6LWF - chains A and C of the 3 polymer chains in the assembly; structure by X-ray diffraction, 2.79 A resolution.

# Chain A
Protein: Endonuclease 8-like 1
Source organism: Homo sapiens
Notes: EC 3.2.2.-, 4.2.99.18
UniProtKB: Q96FI4 (NEIL1_HUMAN); numbering as in UniProt (aligned over 1-295)
Amino-acid sequence (295 residues; each row starts with the number of its first residue):
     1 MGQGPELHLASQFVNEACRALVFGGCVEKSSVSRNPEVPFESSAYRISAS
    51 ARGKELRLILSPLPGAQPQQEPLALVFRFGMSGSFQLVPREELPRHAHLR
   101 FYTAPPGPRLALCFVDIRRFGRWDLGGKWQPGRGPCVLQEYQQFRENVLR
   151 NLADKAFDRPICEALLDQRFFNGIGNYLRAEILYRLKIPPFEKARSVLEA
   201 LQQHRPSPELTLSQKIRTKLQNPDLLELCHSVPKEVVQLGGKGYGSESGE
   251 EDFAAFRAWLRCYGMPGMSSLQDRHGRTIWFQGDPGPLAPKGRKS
Not modelled in the structure: 1, 203-221, 247-249, 290-295
Differences from the reference sequence: engineered mutation Gly2 (Pro in Q96FI4), Gln3 (Glu in Q96FI4)
UniProt features mapped onto this chain:
  - active site: Lys54 (Proton donor)
  - binding site (DNA): Asn176
  - natural variant: Ala44 (A44D: Found in a patient with childhood-onset nephrotic syndrome, focal segmental glomerulosclerosis and end-stage renal disease; uncertain significance), Ala156 (A156T: Found in a patient with childhood-onset steroid-resistant nephrotic syndrome; uncertain significance), Glu181 (E181K: Found in a patient with nephrotic syndrome also carrying mutation P-159 in MYO1E), Lys242 (K242R: In RNA edited version)
  - mutagenesis: Lys54 (K54L: Loss of glycosylase activity), Arg277 (R277A: Strongly reduced glycosylase activity. Has little effect on AP lyase activity)
What the authors report for this chain:
  - binding site for the 13-nt DNA strand: Lys242

# Chain C
Molecule: 13-nt DNA strand
Sequence (13 nucleotides; row label = number of the first residue in the row):
     1 TAGACCTGGACGG

# Chain A / chain C interface
Residue-residue contacts - 14 pairs, chain A then chain C:
  Arg34(A) - DC5(C)  phosphate contact
  Arg34(A) - DC6(C)  salt bridge to the phosphate
  His96(A) - DT7(C)  hydrogen bond to the phosphate
  His96(A) - DG8(C)  salt bridge to the phosphate
  Ile117(A) - DT7(C)  sugar contact
  Ile117(A) - DG8(C)  sugar contact
  Arg118(A) - DC6(C)  hydrogen bond to the base
  Arg118(A) - DT7(C)  base contact
  Arg119(A) - DC6(C)  salt bridge to the phosphate
  Arg119(A) - DT7(C)  salt bridge to the phosphate
  Phe120(A) - DC5(C)  base contact
  Phe120(A) - DC6(C)  base contact
  Arg274(A) - DT1(C)  hydrogen bond to the phosphate
  Arg274(A) - DA2(C)  phosphate contact
Interface residues without a listed pair, chain A (8 interface residues in all): Arg95

# Summary
The interface between chain A and chain C involves 8 residues on one side and 6 on the other; the contacts
include 3 hydrogen bonds and 4 salt bridges. Polar contacts include Arg118(A)-DC6(C), His96(A)-DT7(C) and
Arg274(A)-DT1(C). From the paper: a binding site for the 13-nt DNA strand at Lys242(A).
Here chain A is Endonuclease 8-like 1 (Homo sapiens) and chain C is a 13-nt DNA strand. Entry 6LWF (Crystal
structure of human NEIL1(P2G, E3Q, K242) bound to duplex DNA containing guanidinohydantoin (Gh)) was
determined by X-ray diffraction together with 6LWA, 6LWB, 6LWC, 6LWD, 6LWG, 6LWH and 10 further entries from
the same study.
